Entry 8D33 (electron microscopy, 2.46 A resolution); this record covers chains A and T of the 5 polymer chains in the assembly.

# Chain A
Molecule: DNA polymerase subunit gamma-1
Source organism: Homo sapiens
Notes: EC 2.7.7.7
Reference sequence: P54098 (DPOG1_HUMAN); numbering as in UniProt (aligned over 1-1239)
Chain sequence (1245 residues; numbered 1 to 1245; the number before each row is that of its first residue):
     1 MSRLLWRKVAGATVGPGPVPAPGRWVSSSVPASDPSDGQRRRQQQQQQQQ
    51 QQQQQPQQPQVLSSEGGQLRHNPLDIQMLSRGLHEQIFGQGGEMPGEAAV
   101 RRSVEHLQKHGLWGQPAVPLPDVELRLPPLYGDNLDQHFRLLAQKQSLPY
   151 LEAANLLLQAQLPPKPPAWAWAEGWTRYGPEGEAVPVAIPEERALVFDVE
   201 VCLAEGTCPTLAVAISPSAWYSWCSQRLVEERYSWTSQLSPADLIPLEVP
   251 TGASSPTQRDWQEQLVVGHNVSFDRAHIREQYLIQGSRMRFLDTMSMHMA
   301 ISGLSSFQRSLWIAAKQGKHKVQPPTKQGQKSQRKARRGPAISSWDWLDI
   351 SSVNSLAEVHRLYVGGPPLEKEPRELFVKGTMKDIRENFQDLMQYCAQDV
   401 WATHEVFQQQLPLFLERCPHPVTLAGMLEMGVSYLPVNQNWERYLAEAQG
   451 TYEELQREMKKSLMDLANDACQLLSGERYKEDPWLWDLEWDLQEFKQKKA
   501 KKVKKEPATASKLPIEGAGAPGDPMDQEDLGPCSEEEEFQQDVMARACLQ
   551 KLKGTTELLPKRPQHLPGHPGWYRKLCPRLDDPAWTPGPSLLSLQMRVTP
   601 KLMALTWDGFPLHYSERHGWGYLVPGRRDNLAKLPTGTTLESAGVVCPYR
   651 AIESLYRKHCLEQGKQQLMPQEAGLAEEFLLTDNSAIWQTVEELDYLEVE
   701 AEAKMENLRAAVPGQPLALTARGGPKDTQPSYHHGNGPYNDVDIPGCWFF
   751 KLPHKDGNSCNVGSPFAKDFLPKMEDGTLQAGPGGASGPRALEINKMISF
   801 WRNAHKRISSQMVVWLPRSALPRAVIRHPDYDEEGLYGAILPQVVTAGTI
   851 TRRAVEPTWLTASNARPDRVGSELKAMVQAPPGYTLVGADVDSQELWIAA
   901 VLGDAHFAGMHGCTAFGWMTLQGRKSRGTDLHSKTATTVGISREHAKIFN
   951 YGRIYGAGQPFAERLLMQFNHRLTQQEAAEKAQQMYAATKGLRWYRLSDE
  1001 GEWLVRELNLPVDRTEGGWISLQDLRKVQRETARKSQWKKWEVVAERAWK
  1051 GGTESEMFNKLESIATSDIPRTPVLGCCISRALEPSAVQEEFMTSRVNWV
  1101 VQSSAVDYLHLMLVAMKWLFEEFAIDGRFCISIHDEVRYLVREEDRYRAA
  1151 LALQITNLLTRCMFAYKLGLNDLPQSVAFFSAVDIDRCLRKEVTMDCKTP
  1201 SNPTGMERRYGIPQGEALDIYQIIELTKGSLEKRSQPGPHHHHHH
Not modelled in the structure: 1-68, 252-259, 317-341, 500-529, 632-644, 664-729, 998-1048, 1236-1245
Construct notes: expression tag (1240-1245)
Curated features (UniProtKB/Swiss-Prot):
  - region: Gln43 to Gln55 (Does not contribute to polymerase and exonuclease enzymatic activities), Thr858 to Asn864 (Trigger loop)
  - motif: Val196 to Glu200 (Exo I), Val267 to Arg275 (Exo II), Tyr395 to Thr403 (Exo III), Val887 to Leu896 (Pol A), Arg943 to Gly958 (Pol B), His1134 to Val1141 (Pol C)
  - active site: Asp198 (Exonuclease activity)
  - binding site (DNA): Ser306, Ser593, Lys806, Thr849, Thr1094, Ser1095
  - binding site (RNA): Arg579, His754, Gly763, Lys768, Ser863, Arg869
  - binding site (a 2'-deoxyribonucleoside 5'-triphosphate): Asp890, Val891, Ser893, Glu895, Arg943, Lys947, Tyr951, Asp1135
  - binding site (Mg(2+)): Asp890, Val891, Asp1135
  - site (Critical for replication fidelity and mismatch recognition): Arg853, Gln1102
  - natural variant: Arg3 (R3P: In PEOB1 and SANDO), Gln55 (Q55QQ; Q55QQQ), Arg227 (R227W: In PEOB1 and MTDPS4B), Arg232 (R232G: In MTDPS4A; R232H: In LS), Leu244 (L244P: In MTDPS4A), Thr251 (T251I: In PEOB1, MTDPS4A and MTDPS4B), Gly268 (G268A: In PEOB1), Arg275 (R275Q: Found in a patient with epileptic encephalopathy, developmental delay and moderate intellectual disability; uncertain significance), His277 (H277L: In PEOB1; uncertain significance), Gly303 (G303R: In MTDPS4A), Leu304 (L304R: In PEOB1 and SANDO; L304SANDO: In PEOB1), Ser305 (S305R: In MTDPS4A), 52 further natural variant entries in UniProt
  - mutagenesis: Asp198 (D198A: Abolishes exonuclease activity; when associated with A-200. Decreases polymerase exonucleolytic proofreading by 30-fold for the T:G mismatch and by 14-fold for the A:A mismatch ...), Glu200 (E200A: Abolishes exonuclease activity; when associated with A-198. Decreases polymerase exonucleolytic proofreading by 30-fold for the T:G mismatch and by 14-fold for the A:A mismatch ...), Asp274 (D274A: Unable to idle at the 5'-end of the nascent DNA strand. Continues DNA synthesis into double-stranded DNA past the 5'-end creating a flap structure that cannot be ligated), Lys498 (K498C: Decreases processive DNA synthesis), Lys499 (K499C: Decreases processive DNA synthesis), Lys501 (K501C: Decreases processive DNA synthesis), Val543 to Leu558 (Markedly decreases the stimulation by POLG2, resulting in impaired processive DNA synthesis), Leu549 (L549N: Decreases processive DNA synthesis), Leu552 (L552N: Decreases processive DNA synthesis), Lys553 (K553N: Decreases processive DNA synthesis), Arg853 (R853A: Abolishes primer DNA extention in the presence of dNTPs. Impairs intrinsic polymerase processivity. Enhances exonuclease activity leading to primer DNA degradation), Asp890 (D890N: Abolishes DNA polymerase activity), 1 further mutagenesis entry in UniProt
Disulfides: Cys418-Cys1077
Ion coordination: Ca2+: Asp890, Val891, Asp1135 (together with 2'-deoxycytidine-5'-triphosphate)
Ligand contacts: 2'-deoxycytidine-5'-triphosphate (DCP): Arg853, Asp890, Val891, Asp892, Ser893, Gln894, Glu895, His932, Arg943, Lys947, Ile948, Tyr951, Tyr955, Asp1135

# Chain T
Molecule: 28-nt DNA strand
Sequence (28 nucleotides; row label = number of the first residue in the row):
     1 CGAGGTATGGCACTGGCCGTCGTTTTCG
Not modelled in the structure: 1-2, 27-28

# Chain A / chain T interface
Residue-residue contacts (43; chain A residue first):
  Leu304(A) - DA7(T)  phosphate contact
  Ser305(A) - DT6(T)  phosphate contact
  Ser305(A) - DA7(T)  phosphate contact
  Ser306(A) - DA7(T)  hydrogen bond to the phosphate
  Arg309(A) - DA7(T)  salt bridge to the phosphate
  Lys498(A) - DT23(T)  phosphate contact
  Lys499(A) - DT23(T)  hydrogen bond to the phosphate
  Lys499(A) - DT24(T)  phosphate contact
  Pro560(A) - DG22(T)  phosphate contact
  Lys561(A) - DC21(T)  phosphate contact
  Lys561(A) - DG22(T)  hydrogen bond to the phosphate
  Ser593(A) - DA12(T)  hydrogen bond to the phosphate
  Gln595(A) - DA12(T)  sugar contact
  Met596(A) - DA12(T)  phosphate contact
  Met596(A) - DC13(T)  phosphate contact
  Arg597(A) - DC13(T)  hydrogen bond to the phosphate
  Asn803(A) - DG9(T)  base contact
  Asn803(A) - DG10(T)  sugar contact
  Lys806(A) - DG10(T)  phosphate contact
  Arg807(A) - DG9(T)  sugar contact
  Gly848(A) - DA7(T)  phosphate contact
  Thr849(A) - DT6(T)  phosphate contact
  Thr849(A) - DA7(T)  hydrogen bond to the phosphate
  Ile850(A) - DA7(T)  hydrogen bond to the phosphate
  Arg853(A) - DG5(T)  base contact
  Val855(A) - DT8(T)  sugar contact
  Ile948(A) - DG4(T)  base contact
  Tyr951(A) - DG4(T)  base contact
  Gly952(A) - DG4(T)  base contact
  Tyr955(A) - DG4(T)  sugar contact
  Gly956(A) - DA3(T)  sugar contact
  Gly956(A) - DG4(T)  sugar contact
  Ala957(A) - DG4(T)  hydrogen bond to the sugar
  Gly958(A) - DA3(T)  sugar contact
  Gly958(A) - DG4(T)  hydrogen bond to the phosphate
  Phe961(A) - DG4(T)  base contact
  Met1093(A) - DA3(T)  base contact
  Thr1094(A) - DA3(T)  base contact
  Thr1094(A) - DG5(T)  phosphate contact
  Ser1095(A) - DG5(T)  hydrogen bond to the phosphate
  Ser1095(A) - DT6(T)  hydrogen bond to the phosphate
  Asn1098(A) - DG5(T)  sugar contact
  Gln1102(A) - DG5(T)  base contact
Interface residues without a listed pair, chain A (39 interface residues in all): Met299, Glu616, Arg802, Pro857, Thr861, Glu1091
Interface residues without a listed pair, chain T (16 interface residues in all): DC11, DT14

# Summary
The interface between chain A and chain T involves 39 residues on one side and 16 on the other; the contacts
include 11 hydrogen bonds and 1 salt bridge. Polar contacts include Ala957(A)-DG4(T), Ser306(A)-DA7(T) and
Lys499(A)-DT23(T). Chain A binds 2'-deoxycytidine-5'-triphosphate.
Chain A is DNA polymerase subunit gamma-1 (Homo sapiens) and chain T is a 28-nt DNA strand; the structure,
Human mitochondrial DNA polymerase gamma ternary complex with GC basepair, was determined by electron
microscopy together with 8D37, 8D3R and 8D42 from the same study.
